Entry 6G2I (electron microscopy, 5.90 A resolution (low resolution: residue-level contacts below are approximate; hydrogen-bond / salt-bridge calls are withheld)); this record covers chains D and M of the 18 polymer chains in the assembly.

# Chain D
Protein: Acetyl-CoA carboxylase 1
Source organism: Homo sapiens
Notes: EC 6.4.1.2, 6.3.4.14
Reference sequence: Q13085 (ACACA_HUMAN); numbering as in UniProt (aligned over 1-2346)
Amino-acid sequence (2346 residues; each row starts with the number of its first residue):
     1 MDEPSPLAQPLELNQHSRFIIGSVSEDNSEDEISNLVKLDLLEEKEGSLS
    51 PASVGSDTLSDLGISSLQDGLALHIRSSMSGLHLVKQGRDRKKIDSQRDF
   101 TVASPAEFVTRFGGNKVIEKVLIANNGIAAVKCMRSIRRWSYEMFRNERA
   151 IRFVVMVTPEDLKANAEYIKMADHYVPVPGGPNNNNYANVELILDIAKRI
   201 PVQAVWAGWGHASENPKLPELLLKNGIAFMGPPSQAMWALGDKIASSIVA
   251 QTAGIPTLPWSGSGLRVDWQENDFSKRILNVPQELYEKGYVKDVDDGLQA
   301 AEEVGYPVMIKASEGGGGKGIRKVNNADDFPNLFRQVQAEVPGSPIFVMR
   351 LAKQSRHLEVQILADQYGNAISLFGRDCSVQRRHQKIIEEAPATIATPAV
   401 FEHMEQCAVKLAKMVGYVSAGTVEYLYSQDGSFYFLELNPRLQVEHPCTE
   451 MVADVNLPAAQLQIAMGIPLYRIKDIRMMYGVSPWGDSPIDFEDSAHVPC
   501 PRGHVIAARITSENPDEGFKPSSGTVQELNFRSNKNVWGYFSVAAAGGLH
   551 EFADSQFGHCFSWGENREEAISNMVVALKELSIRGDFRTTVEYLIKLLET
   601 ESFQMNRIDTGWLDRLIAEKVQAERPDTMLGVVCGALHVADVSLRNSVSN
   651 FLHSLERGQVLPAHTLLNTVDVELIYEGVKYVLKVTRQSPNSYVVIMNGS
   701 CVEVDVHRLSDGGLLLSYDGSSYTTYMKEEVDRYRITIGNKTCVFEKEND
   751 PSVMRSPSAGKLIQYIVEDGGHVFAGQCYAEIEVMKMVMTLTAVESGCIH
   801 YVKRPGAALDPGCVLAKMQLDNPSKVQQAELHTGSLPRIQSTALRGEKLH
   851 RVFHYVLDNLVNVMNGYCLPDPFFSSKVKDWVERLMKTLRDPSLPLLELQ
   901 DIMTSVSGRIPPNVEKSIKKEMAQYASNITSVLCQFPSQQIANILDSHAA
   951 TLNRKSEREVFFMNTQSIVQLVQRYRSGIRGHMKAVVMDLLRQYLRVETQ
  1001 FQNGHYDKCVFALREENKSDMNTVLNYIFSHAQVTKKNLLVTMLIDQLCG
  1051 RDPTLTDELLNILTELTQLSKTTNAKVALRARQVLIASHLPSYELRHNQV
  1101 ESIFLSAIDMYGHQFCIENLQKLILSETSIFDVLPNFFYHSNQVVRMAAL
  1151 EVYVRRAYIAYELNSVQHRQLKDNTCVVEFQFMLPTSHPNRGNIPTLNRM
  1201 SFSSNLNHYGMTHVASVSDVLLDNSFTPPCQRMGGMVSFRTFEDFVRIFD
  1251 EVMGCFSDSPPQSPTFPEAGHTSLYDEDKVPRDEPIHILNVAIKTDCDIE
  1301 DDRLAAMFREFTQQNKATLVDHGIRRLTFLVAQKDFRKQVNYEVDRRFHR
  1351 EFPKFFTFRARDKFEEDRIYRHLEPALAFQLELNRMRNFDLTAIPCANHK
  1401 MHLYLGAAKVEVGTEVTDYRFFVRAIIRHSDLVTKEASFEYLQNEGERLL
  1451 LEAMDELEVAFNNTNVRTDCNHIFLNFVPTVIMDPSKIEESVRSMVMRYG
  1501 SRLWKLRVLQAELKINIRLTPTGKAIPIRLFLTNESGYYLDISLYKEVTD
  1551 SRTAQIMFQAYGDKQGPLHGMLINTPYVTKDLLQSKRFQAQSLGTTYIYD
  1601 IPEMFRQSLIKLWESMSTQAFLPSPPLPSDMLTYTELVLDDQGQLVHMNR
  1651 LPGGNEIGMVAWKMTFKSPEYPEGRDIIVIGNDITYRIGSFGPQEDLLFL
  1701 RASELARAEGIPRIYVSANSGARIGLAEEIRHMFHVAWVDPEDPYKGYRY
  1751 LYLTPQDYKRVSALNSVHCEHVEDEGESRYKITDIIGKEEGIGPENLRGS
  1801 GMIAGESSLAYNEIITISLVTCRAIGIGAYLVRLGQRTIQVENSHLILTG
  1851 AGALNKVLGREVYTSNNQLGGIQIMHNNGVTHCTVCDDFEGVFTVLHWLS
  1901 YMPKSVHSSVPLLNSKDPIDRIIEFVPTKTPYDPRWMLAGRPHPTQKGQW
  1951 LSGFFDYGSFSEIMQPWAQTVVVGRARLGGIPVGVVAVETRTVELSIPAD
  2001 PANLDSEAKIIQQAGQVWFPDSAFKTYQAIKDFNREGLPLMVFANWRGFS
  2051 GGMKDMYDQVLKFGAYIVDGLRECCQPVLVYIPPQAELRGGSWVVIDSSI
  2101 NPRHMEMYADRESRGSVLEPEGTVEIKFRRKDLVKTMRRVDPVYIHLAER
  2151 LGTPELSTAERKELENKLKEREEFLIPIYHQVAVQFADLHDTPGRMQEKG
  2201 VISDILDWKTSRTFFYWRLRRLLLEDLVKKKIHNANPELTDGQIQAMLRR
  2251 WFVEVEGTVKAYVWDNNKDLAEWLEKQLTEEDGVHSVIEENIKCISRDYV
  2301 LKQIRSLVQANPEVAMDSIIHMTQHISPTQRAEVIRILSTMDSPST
Disordered / not traced: 1-101, 268-277, 512-523, 544-555, 618-624, 708-713, 749-751, 822-831, 840-847, 1189-1229, 1257-1260, 1271-1283, 1334-1351, 1431-1435, 1550-1553, 1561-1563, 2338-2346
Modified residues: S1263 (phosphoserine; SEP)
Curated features (UniProtKB/Swiss-Prot):
  - active site: R441
  - binding site (ATP): G315 to G320
  - binding site (Mg(2+)): E424, E437, N439
  - binding site (Mn(2+)): E424, E437, N439
  - binding site (CoA): R1823, K2127, R2129
  - modified residue: M1 (N-acetylmethionine), S5 (Phosphoserine), S23 (Phosphoserine), S25 (Phosphoserine), S29 (Phosphoserine), S34 (Phosphoserine), S48 (Phosphoserine), S50 (Phosphoserine), S53 (Phosphoserine), T58 (Phosphothreonine), S78 (Phosphoserine), S80 (Phosphoserine), S488 (Phosphoserine), T610 (Phosphothreonine), K786 (N6-biotinyllysine), S835 (Phosphoserine), S1201 (Phosphoserine), S1216 (Phosphoserine), S1218 (Phosphoserine), T1227 (Phosphothreonine) and 5 more in UniProt
  - natural variant: R1687 (R1687Q: In a colorectal cancer sample), A2271 (A2271V: Frequency <)
  - mutagenesis: S78 (S78A: No effect on interaction with BRCA1), S344 (S344A: No effect on interaction with BRCA1), S432 (S432A: No effect on interaction with BRCA1), S1201 (S1201A: No effect on interaction with BRCA1), S1263 (S1263A: Abolishes interaction with BRCA1), S1585 (S1585A: No effect on interaction with BRCA1), S1952 (S1952A: No effect on interaction with BRCA1), S2211 (S2211A: No effect on interaction with BRCA1)

# Chain M
Protein: Breast cancer type 1 susceptibility protein
Source organism: Homo sapiens
Notes: EC 2.3.2.27
Reference sequence: P38398 (BRCA1_HUMAN), isoform P38398-7; residues 1646-1859 here correspond to UniProt positions 1667-1880 (UniProt number = residue number + 21)
Amino-acid sequence (240 residues; row label = number of the first residue in the row):
  1620 MKHHHHHHPMTSLYKKAGLENLYFQGVNKRMSMVVSGLTPEEFMLVYKFA
  1670 RKHHITLTNLITEETTHVVMKTDAEFVCERTLKYFLGIAGGKWVVSYFWV
  1720 TQSIKERKMLNEHDFEVRGDVVNGRNHQGPKRARESQDRKIFRGLEICCY
  1770 GPFTNMPTDQLEWMVQLCGASVVKELSSFTLGTGVHPIVVVQPDAWTEDN
  1820 GFHAIGQMCEAPVVTREWVLDSVALYQCQELDTYLIPQIP
Disordered / not traced: 1620-1645
Construct notes: initiating methionine (1620); expression tag (1621-1645)

# Interface between chain D and chain M
Contacting residue pairs - 8 pairs, chain D then chain M:
  Q1262(D) - R1670(M)
  S1263(D) - Y1666(M)
  S1263(D) - R1670(M)
  P1264(D) - R1670(M)
  L1319(D) - R1726(M)
  V1320(D) - R1726(M)
  H1322(D) - R1726(M)
  G1323(D) - R1726(M)
Interface residues without a listed pair, chain D (10 interface residues in all): F1249, P1261, D1321
Interface residues without a listed pair, chain M (5 interface residues in all): K1667, K1724

# Summary
10 residues of chain D and 5 residues of chain M are in contact. Curated annotation (UniProt) lists
active-site residue R441(D), 6 ATP-binding residues, 3 Mg2+-binding residues and 3 Mn2+-binding residues on
chain D.
Here chain D is Acetyl-CoA carboxylase 1 and chain M is Breast cancer type 1 susceptibility protein, both from
Homo sapiens. Entry 6G2I (Filament of acetyl-CoA carboxylase and BRCT domains of BRCA1 (ACC-BRCT) at 5.9 A
resolution) was determined by electron microscopy together with 6G2D and 6G2H from the same study.
